8EAS - chains a and f of the 18 polymer chains in the assembly; structure by electron microscopy, 2.60 A resolution.

# Chain a
Protein: V-type proton ATPase subunit a, vacuolar isoform
From: Saccharomyces cerevisiae
UniProt: P32563 (VPH1_YEAST); residue numbers follow UniProt; this construct covers 1-840
Amino-acid sequence (840 residues; row label = number of the first residue in the row):
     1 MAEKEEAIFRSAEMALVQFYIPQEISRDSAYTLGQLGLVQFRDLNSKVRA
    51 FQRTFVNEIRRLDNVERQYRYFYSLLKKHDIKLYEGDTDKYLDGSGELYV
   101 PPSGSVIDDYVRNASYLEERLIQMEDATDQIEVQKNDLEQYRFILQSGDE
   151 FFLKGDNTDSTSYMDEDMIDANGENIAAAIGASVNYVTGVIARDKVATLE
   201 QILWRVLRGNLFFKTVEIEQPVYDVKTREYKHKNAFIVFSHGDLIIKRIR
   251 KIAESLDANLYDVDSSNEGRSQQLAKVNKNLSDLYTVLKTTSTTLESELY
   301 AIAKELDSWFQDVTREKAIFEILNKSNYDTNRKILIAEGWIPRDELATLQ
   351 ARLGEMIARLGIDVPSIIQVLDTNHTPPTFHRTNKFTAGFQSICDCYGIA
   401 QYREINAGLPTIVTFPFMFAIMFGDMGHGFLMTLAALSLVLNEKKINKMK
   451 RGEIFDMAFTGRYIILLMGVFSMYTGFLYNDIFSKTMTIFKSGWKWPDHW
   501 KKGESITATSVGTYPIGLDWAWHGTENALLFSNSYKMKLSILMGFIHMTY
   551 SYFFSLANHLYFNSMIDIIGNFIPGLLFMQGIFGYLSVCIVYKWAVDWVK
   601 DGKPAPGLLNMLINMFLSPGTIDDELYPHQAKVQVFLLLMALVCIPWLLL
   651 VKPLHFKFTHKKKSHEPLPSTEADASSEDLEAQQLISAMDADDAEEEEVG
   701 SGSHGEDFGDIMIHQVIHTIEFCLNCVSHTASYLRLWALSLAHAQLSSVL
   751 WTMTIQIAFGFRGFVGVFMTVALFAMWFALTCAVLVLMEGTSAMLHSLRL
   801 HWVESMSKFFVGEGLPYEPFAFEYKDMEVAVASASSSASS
Unresolved in the structure: 1-2, 87-99, 155-182, 660-708, 835-840
Swiss-Prot annotation at these positions:
  - modified residue: Ala2 (N-acetylalanine)
  - mutagenesis: Asp425 (D425N: Reduces assembly of V-ATPase complexes and reduces ATPase activity of the assembled complexes), Lys538 (K538A: Reduces assembly of V-ATPase complexes), Lys593 (K593A: Reduces ATPase activity), Gln634 (Q634L: Reduces subunit stability), His729 (H729R: Reduces ATPase activity), Arg735 (R735L: Reduces subunit stability), Leu739 (L739S: Reduces ATPase activity), His743 (H743A/E/Y: Reduces ATPase activity), Leu746 (L746S: Reduces ATPase activity), Leu780 (L780S: Reduces assembly of V-ATPase complexes), Glu789 (E789A/D/H/Q: Abolishes ATPase activity and proton transport, but does not affect complex assembly), Leu800 (L800S: Reduces assembly of V-ATPase complexes), 4 further mutagenesis entries in UniProt

# Chain f
Protein: Yeast V-ATPase subunit f
From: Saccharomyces cerevisiae
UniProt: P0C5R9 (YP17B_YEAST); residue numbers follow UniProt; this construct covers 1-85
Amino-acid sequence (85 residues; row label = number of the first residue in the row):
     1 MRPVVSTGKAWCCTVLSAFGVVILSVIAHLFNTNHESFVGSINDPEDGPA
    51 VAHTVYLAALVYLVFFVFCGFQVYLARRKPSIELR
Unresolved in the structure: 1-6, 77-85

# Chain a / chain f interface
Residue-residue contacts (37):
  Leu431(a) with Phe19(f), hydrophobic
  Leu434(a) with Phe19(f), hydrophobic
  Lys485(a) with Ser37(f); Phe38(f)
  Thr486(a) with Ser37(f)
  Thr488(a) with His35(f), hydrogen bond
  Lys502(a) with Ile42(f)
  Gly503(a) with Ile42(f)
  Trp520(a) with Glu36(f)
  His523(a) with Ser37(f), hydrogen bond
  Trp751(a) with Ile27(f), hydrophobic; Phe38(f), hydrophobic
  Phe759(a) with Ile27(f), hydrophobic; Phe31(f), hydrophobic; Pro45(f); Val51(f)
  Arg762(a) with Pro45(f); Asp47(f); Val51(f)
  Gly766(a) with Thr54(f)
  Val767(a) with Thr54(f); Leu57(f), hydrophobic; Ala58(f)
  Thr770(a) with Ala58(f)
  Val771(a) with Ala58(f), hydrophobic; Val61(f), hydrophobic; Tyr62(f), hydrogen bond (backbone-side chain)
  Phe774(a) with Leu16(f); Phe19(f); Gly20(f); Ile23(f), hydrophobic; Leu24(f), hydrophobic; Tyr62(f)
  Ala775(a) with Tyr62(f), hydrogen bond (backbone-side chain)
  Trp777(a) with Ile23(f), hydrophobic
  Phe778(a) with Leu16(f), hydrophobic; Phe19(f), hydrophobic
Other interface residues (no listed pair), chain a (26 interface residues in all): Phe483, Gln756, Gly760, Phe761, Gly763, Ala772
Other interface residues (no listed pair), chain f (23 interface residues in all): Asp44, Ala50, Val55

# In short
The interface between chain a and chain f involves 26 residues on one side and 23 on the other; the contacts
include 4 hydrogen bonds. Polar contacts include Thr488(a)-His35(f), His523(a)-Ser37(f) and
Val771(a)-Tyr62(f). UniProt lists 16 mutagenesis sites on chain a.
Here chain a is V-type proton ATPase subunit a, vacuolar isoform and chain f is Yeast V-ATPase subunit f, both
from Saccharomyces cerevisiae. Entry 8EAS (Yeast VO in complex with Vma12-22p) was determined by electron
microscopy (same publication as 8EAT and 8EAV).
